5ANR - chains B and C; structure by X-ray diffraction, 2.10 A resolution.

# Chain B
Molecule: Probable ATP-dependent RNA helicase DDX6
Source organism: Homo sapiens
Notes: EC 3.6.4.13; fragment: reca1 and reca2
Reference sequence: P26196 (DDX6_HUMAN); numbering as in UniProt (aligned over 95-469)
Amino-acid sequence (378 residues; each row starts with the number of its first residue):
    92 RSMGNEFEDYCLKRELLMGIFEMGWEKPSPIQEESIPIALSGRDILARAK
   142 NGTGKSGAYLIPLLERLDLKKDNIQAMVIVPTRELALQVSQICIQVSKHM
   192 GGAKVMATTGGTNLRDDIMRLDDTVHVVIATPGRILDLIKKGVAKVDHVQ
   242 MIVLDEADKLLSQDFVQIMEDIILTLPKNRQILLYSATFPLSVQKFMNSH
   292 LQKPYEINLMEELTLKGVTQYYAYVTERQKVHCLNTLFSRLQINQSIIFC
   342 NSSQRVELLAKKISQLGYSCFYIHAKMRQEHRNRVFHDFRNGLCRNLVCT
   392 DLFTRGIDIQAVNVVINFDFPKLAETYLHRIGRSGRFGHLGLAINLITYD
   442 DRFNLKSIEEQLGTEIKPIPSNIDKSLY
Disordered / not traced: 92-94, 395-398, 427-430, 463-469
Construct notes: expression tag (92-94)
Reported in the primary citation:
  - mutagenesis - Q320A/H323A/T327A/R331A, S343D/Q345D/R346D: abolished binding to Eukaryotic translation initiation factor 4E transporter (chain C)
  - mutagenesis - R386E: unchanged binding to Eukaryotic translation initiation factor 4E transporter (chain C)

# Chain C
Molecule: Eukaryotic translation initiation factor 4E transporter
Source organism: Homo sapiens
Reference sequence: Q9NRA8 (4ET_HUMAN); numbering as in UniProt (aligned over 199-239)
Amino-acid sequence (44 residues; numbered 196 to 239; the number before each row is that of its first residue):
   196 RSMGDSKRVFGERRRNDSYTEEEPEWFSAGPTSQSETIELTGFD
Disordered / not traced: 196-215, 239
Construct notes: expression tag (196-198)
Reported in the primary citation:
  - mutagenesis - T232D: abolished binding to CNOT1 MIF4G
  - mutagenesis - T232D: unchanged binding to full-length CNOT1

# How chain B and chain C interact
Residue-residue contacts (46; chain B residue first):
  Tyr-313(B) with Gly-237(C), hydrogen bond (side chain-backbone)
  Ala-314(B) with Thr-236(C)
  Tyr-315(B) with Thr-236(C), hydrogen bond (backbone-backbone); Gly-237(C); Phe-238(C)
  Glu-318(B) with Glu-220(C); Trp-221(C), hydrogen bond
  Arg-319(B) with Glu-220(C)
  Lys-321(B) with Trp-221(C)
  Val-322(B) with Trp-221(C), hydrophobic; Pro-226(C), hydrophobic
  His-323(B) with Pro-226(C); Glu-231(C); Ile-233(C)
  Cys-324(B) with Ile-233(C), hydrophobic; Leu-235(C), hydrophobic
  Asn-326(B) with Pro-226(C); Ser-228(C), hydrogen bond (side chain-backbone); Gln-229(C), hydrogen bond (side chain-backbone); Glu-231(C), hydrogen bond (side chain-backbone)
  Thr-327(B) with Thr-232(C), hydrogen bond; Ile-233(C), hydrogen bond (side chain-backbone); Leu-235(C)
  Leu-328(B) with Leu-235(C), hydrophobic
  Ser-330(B) with Gln-229(C), hydrogen bond
  Arg-331(B) with Leu-235(C)
  Gln-345(B) with Glu-216(C), hydrogen bond (side chain-backbone); Glu-217(C), hydrogen bond (side chain-backbone)
  Arg-346(B) with Pro-219(C); Trp-221(C)
  Leu-349(B) with Pro-219(C); Trp-221(C); Phe-222(C)
  Leu-350(B) with Trp-221(C)
  Lys-353(B) with Trp-221(C), hydrogen bond (side chain-backbone); Gly-225(C); Pro-226(C), hydrogen bond (side chain-backbone)
  Leu-357(B) with Pro-226(C); Thr-227(C); Ser-228(C); Gln-229(C)
  Phe-409(B) with Trp-221(C)
  Pro-459(B) with Gly-237(C)
  Ile-460(B) with Leu-235(C), hydrophobic; Thr-236(C)
  Ser-462(B) with Leu-235(C)
Interface residues without a listed pair, chain B (28 interface residues in all): Val-316, Gln-320, Gln-356, Pro-461
Interface residues without a listed pair, chain C (20 interface residues in all): Glu-218, Ala-224
The authors on this interface:
  - pairs named by the authors: Tyr-315(B)/Phe-238(C) (hydrophobic contact)
  - interface residues, chain B: Glu-318(B), His-323(B), Cys-324(B), Leu-328(B), Arg-346(B), Leu-349(B), Lys-353(B)
  - interface residues, chain C: Trp-221(C), Phe-222(C), Leu-235(C)
  - hot spots on chain C (mutagenesis) - W221A: decreased binding to Probable ATP-dependent RNA helicase DDX6 (chain B)

# Overview
28 residues of chain B face 20 of chain C across their interface, with 13 hydrogen bonds. Among the polar
pairs are Tyr-313(B)/Gly-237(C), Glu-318(B)/Trp-221(C) and Asn-326(B)/Ser-228(C). The paper describes a
hydrophobic contact between Tyr-315(B) and Phe-238(C). From the paper: Q320A/H323A/T327A/R331A and
S343D/Q345D/R346D of chain B abolish binding to Eukaryotic translation initiation factor 4E transporter (chain
C); interface residues Glu-318(B), His-323(B) and Trp-221(C) among others; 5 substitutions were tested in all.
Chain B is Probable ATP-dependent RNA helicase DDX6 and chain C is Eukaryotic translation initiation factor 4E
transporter, both from Homo sapiens; the structure, Structure of a human 4E-T - DDX6 - CNOT1 complex, was
determined by X-ray diffraction.
